PDB entry 1QMZ | X-ray diffraction, 2.20 A resolution | chains A and B of the 6 polymer chains in the assembly

# Chain A
Protein: Cell division protein kinase 2
From: Homo sapiens
Notes: EC 2.7.1.-
UniProt: P24941 (CDK2_HUMAN); numbering as in UniProt (aligned over 1-298)
Amino-acid sequence (299 residues; row label = number of the first residue in the row; numbering starts at 0):
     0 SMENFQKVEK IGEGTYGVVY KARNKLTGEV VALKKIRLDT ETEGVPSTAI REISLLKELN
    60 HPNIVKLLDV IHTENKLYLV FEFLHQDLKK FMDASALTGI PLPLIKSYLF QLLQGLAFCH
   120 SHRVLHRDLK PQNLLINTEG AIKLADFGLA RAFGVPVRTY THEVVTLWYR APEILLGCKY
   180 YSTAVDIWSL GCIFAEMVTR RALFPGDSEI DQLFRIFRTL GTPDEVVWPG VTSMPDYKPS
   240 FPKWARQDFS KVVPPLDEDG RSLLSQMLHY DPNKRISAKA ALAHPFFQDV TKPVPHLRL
Not modelled in the structure: 297-298
Modified / non-standard residues: Thr160 (phosphothreonine; TPO)
Differences from the reference sequence: cloning artifact (0)
Bound ions: Mg2+: Asn132, Asp145 (together with ATP)
Ligand contacts: ATP (adenosine-5'-triphosphate): Ile10, Gly11, Glu12, Gly13, Thr14, Val18, Ala31, Lys33, Val64, Phe80, Glu81, Phe82, Leu83, Asp86, Lys89, Asp127, Lys129, Gln131, Asn132, Leu134, Asp145
UniProt features mapped onto this chain:
  - active site: Asp127 (Proton acceptor)
  - binding site (ATP): Ile10 to Val18, Lys33, Glu81 to Leu83, Asp86, Lys129 to Asn132, Asp145
  - binding site (Mg(2+)): Asn132, Asp145
  - site (CDK7 binding): Lys9, Lys88, Lys89, Leu166
  - modified residue: Met1 (N-acetylmethionine), Lys6 (N6-acetyllysine), Thr14 (Phosphothreonine), Tyr15 (Phosphotyrosine), Tyr19 (Phosphotyrosine), Thr160 (Phosphothreonine)
  - natural variant: Pro45 (P45L: In a glioblastoma multiforme sample)
  - mutagenesis: Lys9 (K9F: Reduced phosphorylation by CAK), Thr14 (T14A: 2-fold increase in activity), Tyr15 (Y15F: 2-fold increase in activity), Lys88 to Lys89 (Reduced phosphorylation by CAK), Thr160 (T160A: Abolishes activity), Leu166 (L166R: Reduced phosphorylation by CAK and reduced kinase activity)

# Chain B
Protein: G2/mitotic-specific cyclin A
From: Homo sapiens
UniProt: P20248 (CG2A_HUMAN); numbering as in UniProt (aligned over 174-432)
Amino-acid sequence (259 residues; row label = number of the first residue in the row):
   174 EVPDYHEDIH TYLREMEVKC KPKVGYMKKQ PDITNSMRAI LVDWLVEVGE EYKLQNETLH
   234 LAVNYIDRFL SSMSVLRGKL QLVGTAAMLL ASKFEEIYPP EVAEFVYITD DTYTKKQVLR
   294 MEHLVLKVLT FDLAAPTVNQ FLTQYFLHQQ PANCKVESLA MFLGELSLID ADPYLKYLPS
   354 VIAGAAFHLA LYTVTGQSWP ESLIRKTGYT LESLKPCLMD LHQTYLKAPQ HAQQSIREKY
   414 KNSKYHGVSL LNPPETLNL
Not modelled in the structure: 174

# How chain A and chain B interact
Pairs across the interface (64; chain A residue first):
  Thr39(A) with Lys289(B), hydrogen bond; Leu292(B)
  Glu40(A) with Lys288(B), salt bridge; Leu292(B)
  Thr41(A) with Lys288(B)
  Glu42(A) with Lys266(B), hydrogen bond (backbone-side chain); Glu274(B); Val275(B), hydrogen bond (side chain-backbone)
  Gly43(A) with Lys266(B); Leu292(B); Glu295(B)
  Val44(A) with Lys266(B), hydrogen bond (backbone-side chain); Glu295(B), hydrogen bond (backbone-side chain); Leu299(B), hydrophobic
  Ser46(A) with Lys266(B)
  Ile49(A) with Leu263(B), hydrophobic; Lys266(B); Leu306(B), hydrophobic
  Arg50(A) with Lys266(B); Phe267(B), hydrogen bond (side chain-backbone); Glu269(B)
  Ile52(A) with Phe304(B), hydrophobic
  Ser53(A) with Phe267(B); Phe304(B); Leu306(B)
  Lys56(A) with Thr303(B), hydrogen bond (side chain-backbone); Asp305(B), salt bridge
  Glu57(A) with Tyr185(B), hydrogen bond; Ala307(B)
  His71(A) with His296(B), hydrogen bond; Lys300(B); Phe304(B)
  Thr72(A) with His296(B), hydrogen bond (backbone-side chain)
  Ala116(A) with Tyr178(B)
  His119(A) with Tyr178(B); Ile182(B)
  Ser120(A) with Tyr178(B); Asp181(B), hydrogen bond; Ile182(B)
  His121(A) with Tyr185(B)
  Arg122(A) with Ile182(B); Tyr185(B); Ala307(B), hydrogen bond (side chain-backbone)
  Arg150(A) with Glu268(B), salt bridge
  Ala151(A) with Phe267(B), hydrophobic
  Phe152(A) with Ile182(B), hydrophobic
  Val154(A) with His179(B); Ile182(B), hydrophobic; Thr316(B); Gln317(B)
  Pro155(A) with Thr316(B)
  Arg157(A) with Gln228(B), hydrogen bond; Glu268(B), salt bridge
  Thr158(A) with Ile270(B)
  Tyr159(A) with Ile270(B)
  Thr160(A) with Glu269(B); Ile270(B)
  Asn272(A) with Val175(B)
  Ser276(A) with Asp177(B), hydrogen bond; Tyr178(B)
  Ala277(A) with Tyr178(B), hydrogen bond (backbone-side chain)
  Lys278(A) with Asp177(B); Tyr178(B), hydrogen bond (backbone-side chain); Asp181(B), salt bridge
Also at the interface, not in a pair above, chain A (38 interface residues in all): Leu54, Val69, Glu73, Leu76, Thr182
Also at the interface, not in a pair above, chain B (34 interface residues in all): Leu186, Met189, Glu230, Leu320

# In short
Chain A and chain B form an interface of 38 and 34 residues respectively; the contacts include 16 hydrogen
bonds and 5 salt bridges. Polar contacts include Glu40(A)-Lys288(B), Lys56(A)-Asp305(B) and
Arg150(A)-Glu268(B). Bound to chain A: ATP.
Here chain A is Cell division protein kinase 2 and chain B is G2/mitotic-specific cyclin A, both from Homo
sapiens. Entry 1QMZ (Phosphorylated CDK2-cyclyin A-substrate peptide complex) was determined by X-ray
diffraction.
